Entry 8OHS (electron microscopy, 4.10 A resolution (low resolution: residue-level contacts below are approximate; hydrogen-bond / salt-bridge calls are withheld)); this record covers chains A and C of the 9 polymer chains in the assembly.

Chain A:
Protein: Dihydrolipoyllysine-residue acetyltransferase component of pyruvate dehydrogenase complex, mitochondrial
Organism: Neurospora crassa
Notes: EC 2.3.1.12
UniProtKB: P20285 (ODP2_NEUCR); residue numbers follow UniProt; this construct covers 1-458
Chain sequence (458 residues; each row starts with the number of its first residue):
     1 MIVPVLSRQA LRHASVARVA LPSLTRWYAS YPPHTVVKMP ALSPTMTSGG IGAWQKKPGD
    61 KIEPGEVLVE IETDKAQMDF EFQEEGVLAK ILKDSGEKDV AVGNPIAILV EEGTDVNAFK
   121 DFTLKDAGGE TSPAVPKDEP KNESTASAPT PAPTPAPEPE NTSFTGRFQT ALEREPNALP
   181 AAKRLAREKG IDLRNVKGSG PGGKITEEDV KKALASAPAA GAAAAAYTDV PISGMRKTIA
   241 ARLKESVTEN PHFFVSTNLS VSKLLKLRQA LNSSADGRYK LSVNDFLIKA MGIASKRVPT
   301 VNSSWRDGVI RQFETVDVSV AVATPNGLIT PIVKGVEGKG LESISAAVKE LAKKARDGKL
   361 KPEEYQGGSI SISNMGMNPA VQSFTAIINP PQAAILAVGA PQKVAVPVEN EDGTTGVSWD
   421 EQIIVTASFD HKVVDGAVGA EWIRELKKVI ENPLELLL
Unresolved in the structure: 1-225
Curated features (UniProtKB/Swiss-Prot):
  - active site: H431, D435
  - modified residue: K75 (N6-lipoyllysine)

Chain C:
Protein: Pyruvate dehydrogenase X component
Organism: Neurospora crassa
UniProtKB: Q7RWS2 (Q7RWS2_NEUCR); residues 1-426 here = UniProt positions 1-426
Chain sequence (426 residues; each row starts with the number of its first residue):
     1 MASLTAACRI SARMAGRSVR GFRTSAAALA AQNFTMPALS PTMTEGNIAT WRVKEGDKFS
    61 AGDVLLEIET DKATMDVEAQ DDGVMVKIMK NDGAKGVAVG ARIAVIAEEG DDISSLEIPA
   121 DAAPQSKPAE SAPSAPPPPT TADQSNVAVP ESAPQNASSK SAPKPPKRQY PHYPSVAHLL
   181 KVNGIDAAAV KDITPTGPGG RLLKGDVLAY LGKINAQTPS TVSERFEKQS HLDLSNIKVA
   241 KSTEAVKATT EKAQSKKLDA PAPPPVAVVT APISLSAAID VQNKLHKTIG VFLPLSTFIT
   301 RATEIANQKL PLPANYQPTA DELFNQVLGL DKVTRKESRG SYTPTFGSFV APQRAARKAD
   361 IIDILAAPST RVAASAQSKS AAPGLTTSGP NVFSLQVPKS EEKRAQAFLQ KMKLVLEQEP
   421 DKLVRA
Unresolved in the structure: 1-263, 350-391, 426

Chain A / chain C interface:
Residue-residue contacts (7):
  K263(A) with D321(C); F324(C)
  E411(A) with R335(C)
  D412(A) with R339(C); S341(C)
  P453(A) with F324(C)
  L454(A) with F324(C)
Other interface residues (no listed pair), chain A (8 interface residues in all): K266, L267, A270
Other interface residues (no listed pair), chain C (9 interface residues in all): A320, N325, V327, L328

Summary:
8 residues of chain A and 9 residues of chain C are in contact. UniProt lists active-site residues H431(A) and
D435(A) on chain A.
Chain A is Dihydrolipoyllysine-residue acetyltransferase component of pyruvate dehydrogenase complex,
mitochondrial and chain C is Pyruvate dehydrogenase X component, both from Neurospora crassa; the structure,
Core-binding domain of fungal E3-binding domain bound to the native pyruvate dehydrogenase E2 core, was
determined by electron microscopy (same publication as 7R5M).
